1EMJ - chains B and A of the 3 polymer chains in the assembly; structure by X-ray diffraction, 2.00 A resolution.

[Chain B]
Molecule: 9-nt DNA strand
Sequence (9 nucleotides; numbered 2 to 10; the number before each row is that of its first residue):
     2 TGTXATCTT
Modified positions: ASU (4'-thio-2'4'-dideoxyribofuranose-5'-phosphate) at position 5

[Chain A]
Protein: Uracil-DNA glycosylase
Organism: Homo sapiens
Notes: EC 3.2.2.3; engineered mutation(s): RESIDUES 85-304
Reference sequence: P13051 (UNG_HUMAN); aligned to UniProt positions 94-316 over residues 82-304 (the alignment contains insertions or deletions, so no single offset holds)
Chain sequence (223 residues; row label = number of the first residue in the row):
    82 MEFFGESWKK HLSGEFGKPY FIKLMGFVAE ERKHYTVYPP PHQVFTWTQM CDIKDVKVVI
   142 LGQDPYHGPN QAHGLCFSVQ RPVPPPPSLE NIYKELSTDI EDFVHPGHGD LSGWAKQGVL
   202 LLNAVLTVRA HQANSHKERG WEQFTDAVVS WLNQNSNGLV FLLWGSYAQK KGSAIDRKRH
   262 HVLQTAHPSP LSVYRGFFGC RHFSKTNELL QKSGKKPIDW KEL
Sequence notes: conflict Met-82 (Pro in P13051), Glu-83 (Val in P13051), Phe-84 (Gly in P13051)
Small-molecule neighbours: uracil (URA): Gly-143, Gln-144, Asp-145, Pro-146, Tyr-147, Leu-156, Cys-157, Phe-158, Asn-204, His-268
Curated features (UniProtKB/Swiss-Prot):
  - binding site (dsDNA): Ser-270
From the paper describing this entry:
  - binding site for uracil: Gln-144, Phe-158, His-268
  - mutagenesis - D145N: decreased catalytic activity (citing earlier work)

[Interface between chain B and chain A]
Residue-residue contacts - 25 pairs, chain B then chain A:
  DT4(B) with His-148(A), salt bridge to the phosphate; Pro-168(A), phosphate contact; Pro-271(A), base contact; Leu-272(A), base contact
  ASU_5(B) with Gln-144(A), base contact; Asp-145(A), base contact; Tyr-147(A), phosphate contact; His-148(A), base contact; Pro-167(A), phosphate contact; Pro-168(A), phosphate contact; Ser-169(A), hydrogen bond to the phosphate; Ala-214(A), base contact; His-268(A), sugar contact
  DA6(B) with Gln-144(A), sugar contact; His-268(A), phosphate contact; Ser-270(A), hydrogen bond to the phosphate; Leu-272(A), base contact; Ser-273(A), hydrogen bond to the phosphate
  DT7(B) with Gly-246(A), phosphate contact; Ser-247(A), hydrogen bond to the phosphate; Ala-267(A), phosphate contact; His-268(A), hydrogen bond to the phosphate; Ser-273(A), sugar contact; Arg-276(A), sugar contact
  DC8(B) with Ser-247(A), phosphate contact
Interface residues without a listed pair, chain A (20 interface residues in all): Pro-146, Gln-152, Asn-215

[In short]
Chain B and chain A form an interface of 5 and 20 residues respectively; the contacts include 5 hydrogen bonds
and 1 salt bridge. Polar pairs include ASU_5(B)/Ser-169(A), DA6(B)/Ser-270(A) and DA6(B)/Ser-273(A). Bound to
chain A: uracil. The paper reports a binding site for uracil at Gln-144(A), Phe-158(A) and His-268(A); D145N
of chain A reduces catalytic activity.
Chain B is a 9-nt DNA strand and chain A is Uracil-DNA glycosylase (Homo sapiens); the structure, Uracil-DNA
glycosylase bound to DNA containing a 4'-thio-2'deoxyuridine analog product, was determined by X-ray
diffraction (same publication as 1EMH).
